4LK7 - chains B and C of the 4 polymer chains in the assembly; structure by X-ray diffraction, 1.76 A resolution.

# Chain B (and C)
Molecule: PA-I galactophilic lectin
From: Pseudomonas aeruginosa
Notes: chain C of this document is another copy of the same molecule, construct and numbering; everything in this record applies to it too
UniProt: Q05097 (PA1L_PSEAE); residues 1-121 here correspond to UniProt positions 2-122 (UniProt number = residue number + 1)
Sequence (121 residues; each row starts with the number of its first residue):
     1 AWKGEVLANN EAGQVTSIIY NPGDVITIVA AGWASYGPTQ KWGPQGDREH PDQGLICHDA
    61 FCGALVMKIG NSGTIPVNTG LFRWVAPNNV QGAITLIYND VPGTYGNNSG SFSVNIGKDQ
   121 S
Metal / ion sites: Ca2+: Tyr-36, Asp-100, Thr-104, Asn-107, Asn-108 (together with beta-D-galactopyranose)
Residues lining bound ligands: 7-hydroxy-3H-phenoxazin-3-one / beta-D-galactopyranose: Tyr-36, Pro-38, His-50, Pro-51, Gln-53, Cys-62, Asp-100, Val-101, Thr-104, Asn-107

# Chain B / chain C interface
Residue-residue contacts (18):
  Leu-7(B) / Thr-16(C)
  Leu-7(B) / Ser-17(C)
  Asn-9(B) / Trp-2(C)  hydrogen bond
  Asn-9(B) / Lys-3(C)
  Asn-9(B) / Gln-14(C)
  Asn-9(B) / Val-15(C)  hydrogen bond (side chain-backbone)
  Asn-10(B) / Ala-1(C)  hydrogen bond (side chain-backbone)
  Asn-10(B) / Trp-2(C)
  Asn-10(B) / Lys-3(C)  hydrogen bond (side chain-backbone)
  Asn-10(B) / Ser-17(C)
  Glu-11(B) / Lys-3(C)  hydrogen bond (backbone-backbone)
  Ala-12(B) / Ala-1(C)
  Ala-12(B) / Lys-3(C)
  Gly-103(B) / Glu-5(C)
  Gly-106(B) / Glu-5(C)
  Gly-106(B) / Leu-7(C)
  Gly-106(B) / Gln-14(C)
  Asn-107(B) / Leu-7(C)
Other interface residues (no listed pair), chain B (11 interface residues in all): Gly-13, Thr-104, Tyr-105
Other interface residues (no listed pair), chain C (10 interface residues in all): Gly-4

# Overview
11 residues of chain B and 10 residues of chain C are in contact, with 5 hydrogen bonds. Polar contacts
include Asn-9(B)/Trp-2(C), Asn-9(B)/Val-15(C) and Asn-10(B)/Ala-1(C). Chain B binds
7-hydroxy-3H-phenoxazin-3-one / beta-D-galactopyranose. Tyr-36(B), Asp-100(B), Thr-104(B), Asn-107(B) and
Asn-108(B) coordinate Ca2+.
Chain B and chain C are both PA-I galactophilic lectin (Pseudomonas aeruginosa); the structure, Crystal
Structure of Pseudomonas aeruginosa Lectin LecA Complexed with Resorufin-b-D-galactopyranoside at 1.76 A
Resolution, was determined by X-ray diffraction together with 4LJH and 4LK6 from the same study.
